1S6A - chain A; structure by X-ray diffraction, 1.69 A resolution.

# Chain A
Name: Cyanoglobin
From: Synechocystis sp
UniProtKB: P73925 (GLBN_SYNY3); numbering as in UniProt (aligned over 1-124)
Chain sequence (124 residues; numbered 1 to 124; the number before each row is that of its first residue):
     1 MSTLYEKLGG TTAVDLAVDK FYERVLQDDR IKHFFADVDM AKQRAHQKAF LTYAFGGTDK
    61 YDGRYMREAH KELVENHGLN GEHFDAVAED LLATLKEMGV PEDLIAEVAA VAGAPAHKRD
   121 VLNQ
Unresolved in the structure: 1
Covalently attached groups: heme (HEM) linked to H117
Ion coordination: heme Fe: H70 (together with azide ion)
Residues lining bound ligands:
  - citrate anion (FLC): F50, Y53, Y65, M66, A116, D120
  - heme (HEM): I31, F34, F35, V38, Q43, H46, Q47, F50, Y61, G63, R64, M66, A69, H70, L73, L79, H83, F84, V87, A112, V121
Swiss-Prot annotation at these positions:
  - binding site (heme): H46, H70, H117
  - mutagenesis: H46 (H46A: Changes iron coordination), H117 (H117A: Increases heme dissociation from the Fe(2+) hexacoordinate complex)

# Summary
Bound to chain A: citrate anion. Heme is covalently linked to H117. UniProt lists 3 heme-binding residues and
2 mutagenesis sites.
Chain A is Cyanoglobin (Synechocystis sp); the structure, The X-ray structure of the cyanobacteria
Synechocystis hemoglobin "cyanoglobin" with azide ligand, was determined by X-ray diffraction together with
1S69 from the same study.
